Entry 3L31 (X-ray diffraction, 2.30 A resolution); this record covers chains A and B.

Chain A (and B):
Protein: Probable manganase-dependent inorganic pyrophosphatase
Source organism: Clostridium perfringens
Notes: EC 3.6.1.1; fragment: regulatory region; chain B of this document is another copy of the same molecule, construct and numbering; everything in this record applies to it too
Reference sequence: Q8XIQ9 (Q8XIQ9_CLOPE); residue numbers follow UniProt; this construct covers 66-306
Chain sequence (252 residues; each row starts with the number of its first residue):
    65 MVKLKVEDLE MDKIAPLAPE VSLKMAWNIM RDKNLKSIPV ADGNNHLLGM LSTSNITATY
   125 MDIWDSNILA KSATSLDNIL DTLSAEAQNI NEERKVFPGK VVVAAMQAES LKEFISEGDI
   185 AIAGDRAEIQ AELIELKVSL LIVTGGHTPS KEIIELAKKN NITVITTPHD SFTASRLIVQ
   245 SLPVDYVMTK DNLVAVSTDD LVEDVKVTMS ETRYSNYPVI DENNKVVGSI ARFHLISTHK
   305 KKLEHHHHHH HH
Disordered / not traced: 65, 300-316 (chain B: 65-67, 299-316)
Construct notes: initiating methionine (65); expression tag (307-316)
Small-molecule neighbours: adenosine monophosphate (AMP): Ser101, Met114, Ser116, Ser118, Asn119, Thr253, Asn256, Leu257, Val258, Arg277, Tyr278, Ser279, Asn280, Tyr281, Pro282
Curated features (UniProtKB/Swiss-Prot):
  - binding site (AMP): Lys100, Ser116 to Asn119, Thr253, Val258, Tyr278 to Asn280

How chain A and chain B interact:
Contacting residue pairs (60):
  Leu87(A) with Met125(B)
  Lys88(A) with Met125(B)
  Trp91(A) with Ser118(B); Ala122(B), hydrophobic; Met125(B); Asp126(B), hydrogen bond
  Arg95(A) with Asp126(B), salt bridge
  Lys100(A) with Arg277(B), hydrogen bond (side chain-backbone); Tyr278(B); Ser279(B), hydrogen bond
  Thr117(A) with Thr117(B); Thr121(B)
  Ser118(A) with Trp91(B)
  Ile120(A) with Thr121(B)
  Thr121(A) with Thr117(B); Ile120(B); Thr121(B), hydrogen bond
  Ala122(A) with Trp91(B), hydrophobic
  Thr123(A) with Arg240(B)
  Tyr124(A) with Tyr124(B), hydrophobic; Met125(B), hydrogen bond; Arg240(B), hydrogen bond (side chain-backbone); Gln244(B), hydrogen bond (backbone-side chain)
  Met125(A) with Leu87(B); Lys88(B); Trp91(B); Tyr124(B), hydrogen bond; Gln244(B)
  Asp126(A) with Trp91(B), hydrogen bond; Arg95(B), salt bridge
  Ile127(A) with Arg240(B)
  Val165(A) with Phe236(B), hydrophobic
  Val167(A) with Val167(B), hydrophobic
  Ala169(A) with Ala169(B)
  Gln171(A) with Gln171(B); Arg190(B)
  Arg190(A) with Gln171(B)
  Phe236(A) with Val165(B), hydrophobic; Ser239(B); Ile242(B), hydrophobic
  Ser239(A) with Phe236(B); Ser239(B); Arg240(B)
  Arg240(A) with Tyr124(B), hydrogen bond (backbone-side chain); Ile127(B); Ser239(B); Val243(B)
  Ile242(A) with Phe236(B), hydrophobic
  Val243(A) with Arg240(B)
  Gln244(A) with Tyr124(B), hydrogen bond (side chain-backbone); Met125(B)
  Ser274(A) with Phe297(B)
  Thr276(A) with Phe297(B)
  Arg277(A) with Lys100(B), hydrogen bond (backbone-side chain); Phe297(B)
  Ser279(A) with Lys100(B)
  Ala295(A) with Arg277(B)
  Phe297(A) with Ser274(B); Arg277(B)
  His298(A) with Arg277(B)
Also at the interface, not in a pair above, chain A (41 interface residues in all): Asp76, Asn92, Ala168, Asp234, Ser235, Tyr278, Asn280, Arg296
Also at the interface, not in a pair above, chain B (39 interface residues in all): Asp76, Thr123, Asp234, Ser235, Thr276, Asn280, Ala295, Arg296, His298

Overview:
The interface between chain A and chain B involves 41 residues on one side and 39 on the other, with 12
hydrogen bonds and 2 salt bridges. Among the polar pairs are Arg95(A)-Asp126(B), Trp91(A)-Asp126(B) and
Lys100(A)-Arg277(B). Bound to chain A: adenosine monophosphate.
Both chains are Probable manganase-dependent inorganic pyrophosphatase (Clostridium perfringens). Entry 3L31
(Crystal structure of the CBS and DRTGG domains of the regulatory region of Clostridium perfringens
pyrophosphatase ...) was determined by X-ray diffraction together with 3L2B from the same study.
